6UU5 - chains CCC and FFF of the 9 polymer chains in the assembly; structure by X-ray diffraction, 5.40 A resolution (low resolution: residue-level contacts below are approximate; hydrogen-bond / salt-bridge calls are withheld).

Chain CCC:
Molecule: DNA-directed RNA polymerase subunit beta
Source organism: Escherichia coli
Notes: EC 2.7.7.6
Reference sequence: P0A8V4 (RPOB_ECO57); numbering as in UniProt (aligned over 1-1342)
Sequence (1342 residues; row label = number of the first residue in the row):
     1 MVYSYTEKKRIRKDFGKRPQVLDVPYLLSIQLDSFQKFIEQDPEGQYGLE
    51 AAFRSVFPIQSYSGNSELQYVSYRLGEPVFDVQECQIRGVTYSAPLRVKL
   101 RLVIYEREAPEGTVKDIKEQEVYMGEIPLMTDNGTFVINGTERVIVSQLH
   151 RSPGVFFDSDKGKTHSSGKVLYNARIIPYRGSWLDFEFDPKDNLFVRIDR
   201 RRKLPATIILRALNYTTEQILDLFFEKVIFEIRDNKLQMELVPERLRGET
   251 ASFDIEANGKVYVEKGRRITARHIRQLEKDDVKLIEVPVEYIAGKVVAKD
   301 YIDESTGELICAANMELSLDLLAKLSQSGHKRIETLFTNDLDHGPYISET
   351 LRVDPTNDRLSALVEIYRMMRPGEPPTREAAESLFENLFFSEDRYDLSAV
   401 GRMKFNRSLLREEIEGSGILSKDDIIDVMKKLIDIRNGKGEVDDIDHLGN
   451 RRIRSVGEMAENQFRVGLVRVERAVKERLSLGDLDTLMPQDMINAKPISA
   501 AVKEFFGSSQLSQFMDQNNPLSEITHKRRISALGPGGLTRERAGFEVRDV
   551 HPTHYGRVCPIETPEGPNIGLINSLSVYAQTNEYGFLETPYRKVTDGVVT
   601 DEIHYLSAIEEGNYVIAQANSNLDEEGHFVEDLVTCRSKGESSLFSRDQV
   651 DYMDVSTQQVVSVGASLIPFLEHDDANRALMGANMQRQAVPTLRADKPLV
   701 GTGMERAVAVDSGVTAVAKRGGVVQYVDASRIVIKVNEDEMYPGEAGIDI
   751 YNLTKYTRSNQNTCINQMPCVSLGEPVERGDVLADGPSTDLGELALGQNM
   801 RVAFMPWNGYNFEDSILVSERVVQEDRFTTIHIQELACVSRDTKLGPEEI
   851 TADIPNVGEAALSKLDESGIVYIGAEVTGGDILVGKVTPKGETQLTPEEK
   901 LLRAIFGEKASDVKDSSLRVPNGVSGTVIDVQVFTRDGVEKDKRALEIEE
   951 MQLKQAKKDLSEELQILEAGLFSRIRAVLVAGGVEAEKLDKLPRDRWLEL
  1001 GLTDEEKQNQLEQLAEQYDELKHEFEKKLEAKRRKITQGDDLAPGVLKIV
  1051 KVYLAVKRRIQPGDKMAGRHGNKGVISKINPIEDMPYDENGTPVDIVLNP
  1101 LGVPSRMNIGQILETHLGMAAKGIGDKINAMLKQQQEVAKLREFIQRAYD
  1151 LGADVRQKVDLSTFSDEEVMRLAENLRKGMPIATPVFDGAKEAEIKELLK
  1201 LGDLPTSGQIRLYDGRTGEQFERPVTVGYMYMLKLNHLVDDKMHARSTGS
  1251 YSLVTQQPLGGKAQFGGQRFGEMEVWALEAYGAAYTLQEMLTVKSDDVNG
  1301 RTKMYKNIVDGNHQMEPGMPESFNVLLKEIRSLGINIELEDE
Unresolved in the structure: 1
UniProt features mapped onto this chain:
  - modified residue (N6-acetyllysine): K1022, K1200

Chain FFF:
Molecule: RNA polymerase sigma factor RpoS
Source organism: Escherichia coli (strain K12)
Reference sequence: P13445 (RPOS_ECOLI); numbering as in UniProt (aligned over 1-328)
Sequence (336 residues; row label = number of the first residue in the row):
     1 MGQNTLKVHDLNEDAEFDENGVEVFDEKALVEEEPSDNDLAEEELLSQGA
    51 TQRVLDATQLYLGEIGYSPLLTAEEEVYFARRALRGDVASRRRMIESNLR
   101 LVVKIARRYGNRGLALLDLIEEGNLGLIRAVEKFDPERGFRFSTYATWWI
   151 RQTIERAIMNQTRTIRLPIHIVKELNVYLRTARELSHKLDHEPSAEEIAE
   201 QLDKPVDDVSRMLRLNERITSVDTPLGGDSEKALLDILADEKENGPEDTT
   251 QDDDMKQSIVKWLFELNAKQREVLARRFGLLGYEAATLEDVGREIGLTRE
   301 RVRQIQVEGLRRLREILQTQGLNIEALFLEHHHHHH
Unresolved in the structure: 1-52, 330-336
Construct notes: conflict G2 (Ser in P13445), E33 (Gln in P13445); expression tag (329-336)
UniProt features mapped onto this chain:
  - DNA-binding region: L288 to V307 (H-T-H motif)
  - region: D56 to A89 (Sigma-70 factor domain-1)
  - motif: D118 to E121 (Interaction with polymerase core subunit RpoC)

How chain CCC and chain FFF interact:
Pairs across the interface (60):
  P95(CCC) with D190(FFF)
  R97(CCC) with K188(FFF)
  V122(CCC) with H187(FFF)
  Y123(CCC) with S186(FFF); H187(FFF); D190(FFF)
  E126(CCC) with H191(FFF)
  Q490(CCC) with H187(FFF); K188(FFF)
  I493(CCC) with H187(FFF)
  N494(CCC) with R183(FFF)
  K496(CCC) with E192(FFF)
  R540(CCC) with D229(FFF)
  D842(CCC) with R214(FFF)
  N856(CCC) with L327(FFF); F328(FFF); L329(FFF)
  P897(CCC) with F278(FFF)
  E898(CCC) with M255(FFF); I259(FFF); L280(FFF)
  K900(CCC) with F278(FFF)
  L901(CCC) with F278(FFF); L310(FFF)
  I905(CCC) with L310(FFF)
  F906(CCC) with N323(FFF); L327(FFF)
  E908(CCC) with L327(FFF)
  D937(CCC) with E196(FFF)
  D1041(CCC) with S194(FFF); A195(FFF)
  P1044(CCC) with R214(FFF); E217(FFF)
  G1045(CCC) with R214(FFF)
  T1248(CCC) with E247(FFF)
  G1249(CCC) with G245(FFF)
  S1250(CCC) with A239(FFF)
  Y1251(CCC) with A239(FFF); D240(FFF); E243(FFF); P246(FFF)
  L1253(CCC) with L235(FFF); L238(FFF); A239(FFF); D240(FFF)
  V1254(CCC) with L235(FFF)
  Q1256(CCC) with E243(FFF)
  L1259(CCC) with D236(FFF); I237(FFF); A239(FFF)
  V1298(CCC) with E243(FFF)
  R1301(CCC) with E243(FFF); P246(FFF)
  T1302(CCC) with P246(FFF); T249(FFF); T250(FFF)
  Y1305(CCC) with E247(FFF); T250(FFF)
  K1306(CCC) with T250(FFF); D253(FFF)
Other interface residues (no listed pair), chain CCC (47 interface residues in all): V79, R202, P372, G373, E477, D491, G858, S1252, G1260, G1261, Q1264
Other interface residues (no listed pair), chain FFF (42 interface residues in all): R53, V54, R108, E184, K232, L274, G279

Summary:
Chain CCC and chain FFF form an interface of 47 and 42 residues respectively.
Here chain CCC is DNA-directed RNA polymerase subunit beta (Escherichia coli) and chain FFF is RNA polymerase
sigma factor RpoS (Escherichia coli (strain K12)). Entry 6UU5 (E. coli sigma-S transcription initiation
complex with a 6-nt RNA ("Old" crystal soaked with GTP, UTP ...) was determined by X-ray diffraction together
with 6UTV, 6UTW, 6UTX, 6UTY, 6UTZ, 6UU0 and 11 further entries from the same study.
